PDB entry 2Q7Q | X-ray diffraction, 1.60 A resolution | chains A and B of the 4 polymer chains in the assembly

Chain A (and B):
Name: Aralkylamine dehydrogenase heavy chain
From: Alcaligenes faecalis
Notes: EC 1.4.99.4; chain B of this document is another copy of the same molecule, construct and numbering; everything in this record applies to it too
UniProt: P84888 (AAUB_ALCFA); residues 73-433 here correspond to UniProt positions 30-390 (UniProt number = residue number - 43)
Sequence (361 residues; row label = number of the first residue in the row):
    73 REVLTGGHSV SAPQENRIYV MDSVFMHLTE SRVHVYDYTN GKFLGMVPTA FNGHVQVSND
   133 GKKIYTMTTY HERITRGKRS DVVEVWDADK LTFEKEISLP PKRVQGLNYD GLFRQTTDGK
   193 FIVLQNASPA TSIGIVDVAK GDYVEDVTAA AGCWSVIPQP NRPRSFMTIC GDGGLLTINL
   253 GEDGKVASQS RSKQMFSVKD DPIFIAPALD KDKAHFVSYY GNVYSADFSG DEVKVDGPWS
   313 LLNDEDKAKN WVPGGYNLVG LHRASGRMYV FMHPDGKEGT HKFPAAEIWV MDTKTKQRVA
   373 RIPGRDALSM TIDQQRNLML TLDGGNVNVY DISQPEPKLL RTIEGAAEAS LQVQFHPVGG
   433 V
Not modelled in the structure: 73-74, 431-433 (chain B: 431-433)
Disulfides: Cys225-Cys242
Ligand contacts: 1-(4-chlorophenyl)methanamine (C2B): Phe97, Leu100, Asn124, Gln177, Gly178, Leu179

How chain A and chain B interact:
Pairs across the interface (32):
  Val96(A) - His99(B)
  Met98(A) - Glu102(B)
  His99(A) - Val96(B)
  His99(A) - Glu102(B)  salt bridge
  His99(A) - Arg104(B)
  His99(A) - Glu420(B)  salt bridge
  Leu100(A) - Glu102(B)  hydrogen bond (backbone-side chain)
  Thr101(A) - Glu102(B)  hydrogen bond
  Glu102(A) - Met98(B)
  Glu102(A) - His99(B)  salt bridge
  Glu102(A) - Leu100(B)  hydrogen bond (side chain-backbone)
  Glu102(A) - Thr101(B)  hydrogen bond
  Arg104(A) - His99(B)
  Pro120(A) - Thr147(B)
  Ala122(A) - Ile146(B)  hydrophobic
  Tyr142(A) - Arg145(B)
  Tyr142(A) - Ile146(B)  hydrophobic
  Arg145(A) - Tyr142(B)
  Arg145(A) - Ser152(B)
  Arg145(A) - Glu168(B)  salt bridge
  Ile146(A) - Ala122(B)  hydrophobic
  Ile146(A) - Tyr142(B)  hydrophobic
  Thr147(A) - Pro120(B)
  Arg148(A) - Glu156(B)  salt bridge
  Arg148(A) - Phe165(B)
  Arg148(A) - Glu168(B)  salt bridge
  Ser152(A) - Arg145(B)  hydrogen bond
  Glu156(A) - Arg148(B)  salt bridge
  Phe165(A) - Arg148(B)
  Glu168(A) - Arg145(B)  salt bridge
  Glu168(A) - Arg148(B)  salt bridge
  Glu420(A) - His99(B)  salt bridge
Also at the interface, not in a pair above, chain A (20 interface residues in all): Glu144
Also at the interface, not in a pair above, chain B (20 interface residues in all): Glu144

Overview:
Chain A and chain B each contribute 20 residues to their interface; the contacts include 5 hydrogen bonds and
10 salt bridges. Among the polar pairs are His99(A)-Glu102(B), His99(A)-Glu420(B) and Arg145(A)-Glu168(B).
Chain A binds 1-(4-chlorophenyl)methanamine.
Chain A and chain B are both Aralkylamine dehydrogenase heavy chain (Alcaligenes faecalis); the structure,
Crystal structure of Alcaligenes faecalis AADH in complex with p-chlorobenzylamine, was determined by X-ray
diffraction (same publication as 2HJ4 and 2HJB).
